PDB entry 4QGW | X-ray diffraction, 1.77 A resolution | chain A

== Chain A ==
Name: Cellular retinoic acid-binding protein 2
Source organism: Homo sapiens
Reference sequence: P29373 (RABP2_HUMAN); residues 1-137 here correspond to UniProt positions 2-138 (UniProt number = residue number + 1)
Chain sequence (137 residues; row label = number of the first residue in the row):
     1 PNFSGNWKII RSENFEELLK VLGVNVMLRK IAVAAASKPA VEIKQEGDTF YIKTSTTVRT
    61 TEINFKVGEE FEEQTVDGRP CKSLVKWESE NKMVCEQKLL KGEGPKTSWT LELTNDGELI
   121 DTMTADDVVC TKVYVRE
Glycans and other covalent adducts: compound LMC linked to Lys132
Sequence notes: engineered mutation Leu111 (Arg112 in P29373), Asp121 (Leu122 in P29373), Lys132 (Arg133 in P29373)
Ligand contacts:
  - B3P (2-[3-(2-hydroxy-1,1-dihydroxymethyl-ethylamino)-propylamino]-2-hydroxymethyl-propane-1,3-diol): Phe15, Pro39, Val41, Ile52, Thr54, Ile63, Val76, Trp109, Leu111, Asp121, Met123, Tyr134
  - LMC ((2E,4E,6E)-3-methyl-6-(1,3,3-trimethyl-1,3-dihydro-2H-indol-2-ylidene)hexa-2,4-dienal): Ile9, Ser12, Phe15, Ala32, Val33, Ala34, Ala35, Ser37, Lys38, Pro39
UniProt features mapped onto this chain:
  - motif: Lys20 to Lys30 (Nuclear localization signal)
  - cross-link: Lys101 (Glycyl lysine isopeptide (Lys-Gly) (interchain with G-Cter in SUMO))

== Summary ==
Bound to chain A: compound B3P. Covalently linked compound LMC: at Lys132.
Chain A is Cellular retinoic acid-binding protein 2 (Homo sapiens); the structure, Crystal structure of the
R132K:R111L:L121D mutant of Cellular Retinoic Acid Binding ProteinII complexed with a synthetic ..., was
determined by X-ray diffraction together with 4QGV, 4QGX and 3FEP from the same study.
